PDB entry 6KW4 | electron microscopy, 7.55 A resolution (low resolution: residue-level contacts below are approximate; hydrogen-bond / salt-bridge calls are withheld) | chains O and U of the 28 polymer chains in the assembly

# Chain O
Protein: Histone H2A
From: Xenopus laevis
UniProtKB: Q6AZJ8 (Q6AZJ8_XENLA); residues 0-129 here correspond to UniProt positions 1-130 (UniProt number = residue number + 1)
Amino-acid sequence (130 residues; row label = number of the first residue in the row; numbering starts at 0):
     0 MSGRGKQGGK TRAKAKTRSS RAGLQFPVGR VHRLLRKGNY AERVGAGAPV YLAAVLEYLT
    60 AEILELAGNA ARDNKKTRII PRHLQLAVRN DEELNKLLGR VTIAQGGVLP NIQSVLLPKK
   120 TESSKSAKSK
Unresolved in the structure: 0-11, 119-129

# Chain U
Molecule: DNA 167
Sequence (167 nucleotides; numbered 1 to 167; the number before each row is that of its first residue):
     1 GATGAGAATC CCGGTGCCGA GGCCGCTCAA TTGGTCGTAG ACAGCTCTAG CACCGCTTAA
    61 ACGCACGTAC GCGCTGTCCC CCGCGTTTTA ACCGCCAAGG GGATTACTCC CTAGTCTCCA
   121 GGCACGTGTC AGATATATAC ATCCTGAAGC TTGTCGAGAA GTACTAG
Unresolved in the structure: 1, 158-167

# Interface between chain O and chain U
Contacting residue pairs - 17 pairs, chain O then chain U:
  Ala12(O) with DT117(U); DC118(U); DC119(U)
  Ala14(O) with DA120(U); DG121(U)
  Pro26(O) with DG122(U)
  His31(O) with DA113(U)
  Glu41(O) with DA113(U)
  Arg42(O) with DC111(U); DT112(U); DA113(U)
  Val43(O) with DA113(U)
  Gly44(O) with DT112(U)
  Ala45(O) with DT112(U)
  Thr76(O) with DG132(U)
  Arg77(O) with DA131(U); DG132(U)
Interface residues without a listed pair, chain O (14 interface residues in all): Thr16, Arg35, Lys75
Interface residues without a listed pair, chain U (12 interface residues in all): DA133

# In short
14 residues of chain O face 12 of chain U across their interface.
Chain O is Histone H2A (Xenopus laevis) and chain U is DNA 167; the structure, The ClassB RSC-Nucleosome
Complex, was determined by electron microscopy together with 6K15 and 6KW3 from the same study.
